7XKO - chains A and E of the 7 polymer chains in the assembly; structure by electron microscopy, 3.40 A resolution.

Chain A:
Protein: ATP synthase subunit alpha
From: Bacillus sp. PS3
Notes: EC 7.1.2.2
Reference sequence: A0A0M3VGF9 (A0A0M3VGF9_BACP3); residue numbers follow UniProt; this construct covers 1-502
Chain sequence (502 residues; numbered 1 to 502; the number before each row is that of its first residue):
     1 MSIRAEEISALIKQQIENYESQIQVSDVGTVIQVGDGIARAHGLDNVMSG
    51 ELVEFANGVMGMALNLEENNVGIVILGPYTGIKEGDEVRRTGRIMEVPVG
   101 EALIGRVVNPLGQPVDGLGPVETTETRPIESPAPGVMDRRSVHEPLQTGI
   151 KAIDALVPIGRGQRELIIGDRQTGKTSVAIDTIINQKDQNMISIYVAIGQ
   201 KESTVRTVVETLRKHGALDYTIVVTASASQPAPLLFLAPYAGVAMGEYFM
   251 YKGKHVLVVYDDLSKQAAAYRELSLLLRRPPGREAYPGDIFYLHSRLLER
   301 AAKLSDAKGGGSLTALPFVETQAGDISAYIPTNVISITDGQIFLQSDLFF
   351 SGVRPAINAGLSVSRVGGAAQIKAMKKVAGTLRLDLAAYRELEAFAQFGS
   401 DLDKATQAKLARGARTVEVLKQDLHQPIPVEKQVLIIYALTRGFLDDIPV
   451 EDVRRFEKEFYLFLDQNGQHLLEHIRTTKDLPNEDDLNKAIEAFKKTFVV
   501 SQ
Unresolved in the structure: 1-23, 502
Differences from the reference sequence: conflict Pro132 (Arg in A0A0M3VGF9), Ser193 (Cys in A0A0M3VGF9), Phe463 (Trp in A0A0M3VGF9)

Chain E:
Protein: ATP synthase subunit beta
From: Bacillus sp. PS3
Notes: EC 7.1.2.2
Reference sequence: A0A0M4U1P9 (A0A0M4U1P9_BACP3); residue numbers follow UniProt; this construct covers 1-473
Chain sequence (484 residues; numbered -10 to 473; the number before each row is that of its first residue; numbers below 1 keep their minus sign (Met-10 is residue -10)):
   -10 MHHHHHHHHHHMTRGRVIQVMGPVVDVKFENGHLPAIYNALKIQHKARNE
    40 NEVDIDLTLEVALHLGDDTVRTIAMASTDGLIRGMEVIDTGAPISVPVGE
    90 VTLGRVFNVLGEPIDLEGDIPADARRDPIHRPAPKFEELATEVEILETGI
   140 KVVDLLAPYIKGGKIGLFGGAGVGKTVLIQELIHNIAQEHGGISVFAGVG
   190 ERTREGNDLYHEMKDSGVISKTAMVFGQMNEPPGARMRVALTGLTMAEYF
   240 RDEQGQDVLLFIDNIFRFTQAGSEVSALLGRMPSAVGYQPTLATEMGQLQ
   290 ERITSTAKGSITSIQAIYVPADDYTDPAPATTFSHLDATTNLERKLAEMG
   340 IYPAVDPLASTSRALAPEIVGEEHYQVARKVQQTLQRYKELQDIIAILGM
   390 DELSDEDKLVVHRARRIQFFLSQNFHVAEQFTGQPGSYVPVKETVRGFKE
   440 ILEGKYDHLPEDAFRLVGRIEEVVEKAKAMGVEV
Unresolved in the structure: -10 to 0, 471-473
Differences from the reference sequence: initiating methionine (-10); expression tag (-9 to 0)

How chain A and chain E interact:
Pairs across the interface (66):
  Gly43(A) - Arg72(E)  hydrogen bond (backbone-side chain)
  Leu44(A) - Arg72(E)  hydrogen bond (backbone-side chain)
  Asp45(A) - Arg72(E)
  Val47(A) - Leu70(E)
  Met48(A) - Asn40(E)
  Met48(A) - Glu41(E)
  Met48(A) - Val42(E)  hydrophobic
  Met48(A) - Gly69(E)
  Met48(A) - Leu70(E)
  Met48(A) - Ile71(E)  hydrophobic
  Ser49(A) - Thr67(E)
  Ser49(A) - Asp68(E)
  Ser49(A) - Gly69(E)  hydrogen bond (backbone-backbone)
  Ser49(A) - Leu70(E)  hydrogen bond (backbone-backbone)
  Asn65(A) - Val9(E)
  Asn65(A) - Met10(E)
  Leu66(A) - Gln8(E)
  Leu66(A) - Val9(E)  hydrogen bond (backbone-backbone)
  Leu66(A) - Leu70(E)
  Glu67(A) - Ile7(E)
  Glu67(A) - Gln8(E)
  Glu67(A) - Arg72(E)  hydrogen bond (backbone-side chain)
  Glu68(A) - Ile7(E)
  Glu68(A) - Arg72(E)
  Val71(A) - Arg72(E)
  Arg90(A) - Asn40(E)
  Gly92(A) - Asn40(E)
  Arg93(A) - Glu39(E)  hydrogen bond (side chain-backbone)
  Glu130(A) - Asp68(E)
  Val136(A) - Ile103(E)  hydrophobic
  Val136(A) - Thr192(E)
  Val136(A) - Asn196(E)
  Met137(A) - Asp104(E)
  Met137(A) - Leu105(E)  hydrophobic
  Met137(A) - Asn196(E)
  Met137(A) - Tyr199(E)  hydrophobic
  Arg139(A) - Thr192(E)
  Arg139(A) - Asn196(E)  hydrogen bond (backbone-side chain)
  Ser141(A) - Asp197(E)  hydrogen bond
  Arg279(A) - Gly11(E)
  Pro280(A) - Ala266(E)
  Pro280(A) - Leu267(E)
  Gly288(A) - Glu263(E)
  Gly288(A) - Leu267(E)
  Phe291(A) - Met218(E)  hydrophobic
  Phe291(A) - Arg225(E)
  Phe291(A) - Gln259(E)
  Phe291(A) - Glu263(E)
  Tyr292(A) - Asn219(E)
  Tyr292(A) - Glu220(E)
  Ser295(A) - Met218(E)  hydrogen bond (side chain-backbone)
  Ser295(A) - Asn219(E)
  Glu299(A) - Thr192(E)  hydrogen bond
  Glu299(A) - Asn219(E)
  Ile335(A) - Arg191(E)
  Ser336(A) - Arg191(E)  hydrogen bond (backbone-side chain)
  Ser336(A) - Met218(E)
  Ser336(A) - Arg256(E)  hydrogen bond (backbone-side chain)
  Ile337(A) - Arg191(E)
  Ile337(A) - Met218(E)  hydrophobic
  Thr338(A) - Arg191(E)  hydrogen bond (backbone-side chain)
  Asp339(A) - Arg191(E)  salt bridge
  Asp339(A) - Arg193(E)  salt bridge
  Arg365(A) - Arg191(E)
  Arg365(A) - Glu194(E)  salt bridge
  Val366(A) - Arg193(E)
Also at the interface, not in a pair above, chain A (44 interface residues in all): Asn46, Leu64, Asn69, Asn70, Thr91, Ile94, Ala133, Arg140, Arg164, Asp289, Arg296
Also at the interface, not in a pair above, chain E (39 interface residues in all): Ala160, Phe215, Gln217, Pro221, Gly269

Overview:
Chain A and chain E form an interface of 44 and 39 residues respectively, with 14 hydrogen bonds and 3 salt
bridges. Among the polar pairs are Asp339(A)-Arg191(E), Asp339(A)-Arg193(E) and Arg365(A)-Glu194(E).
Chain A is ATP synthase subunit alpha and chain E is ATP synthase subunit beta, both from Bacillus sp. PS3;
the structure, F1 domain of epsilon C-terminal domain deleted FoF1 from Bacillus PS3,state1,nucleotide
depeleted, was determined by electron microscopy, deposited together with 7XKH, 7XKP, 7XKQ and 7XKR.
